Entry 8QPA (electron microscopy, 3.70 A resolution); this record covers chains L and 6 of the 17 polymer chains in the assembly.

== Chain L ==
Name: U4/U6 small nuclear ribonucleoprotein Prp31
Source organism: Homo sapiens
Reference sequence: Q8WWY3 (PRP31_HUMAN); residue numbers follow UniProt; this construct covers 1-499
Sequence (499 residues; numbered 1 to 499; the number before each row is that of its first residue):
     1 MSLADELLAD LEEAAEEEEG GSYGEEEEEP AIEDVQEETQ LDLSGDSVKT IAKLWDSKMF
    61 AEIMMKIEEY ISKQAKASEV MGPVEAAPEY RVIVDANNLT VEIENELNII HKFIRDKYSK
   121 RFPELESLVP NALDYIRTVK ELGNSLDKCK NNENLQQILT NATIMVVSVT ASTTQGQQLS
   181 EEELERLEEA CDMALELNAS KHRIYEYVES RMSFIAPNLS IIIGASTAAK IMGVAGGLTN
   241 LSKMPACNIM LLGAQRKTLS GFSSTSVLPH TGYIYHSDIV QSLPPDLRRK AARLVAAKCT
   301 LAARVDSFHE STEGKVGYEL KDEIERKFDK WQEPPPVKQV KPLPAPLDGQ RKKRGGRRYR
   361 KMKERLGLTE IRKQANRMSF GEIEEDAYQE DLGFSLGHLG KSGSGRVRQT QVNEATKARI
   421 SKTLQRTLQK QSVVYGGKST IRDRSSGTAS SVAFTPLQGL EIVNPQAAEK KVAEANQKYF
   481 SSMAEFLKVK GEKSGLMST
Not modelled in the structure: 1-51, 81-85, 433-499
Curated features (UniProtKB/Swiss-Prot):
  - motif: Arg-351 to Glu-364 (Nuclear localization signal (NLS))
  - site: Cys-247 (Interaction with U4 snRNA), His-270 (Interaction with U4 snRNA and U4atac snRNA), Arg-289 (Interaction with U4atac snRNA), Arg-293 (Interaction with U4 snRNA and U4atac snRNA), Lys-298 (Interaction with U4 snRNA and U4atac snRNA)
  - modified residue: Ser-379 (Phosphoserine), Ser-395 (Phosphoserine), Ser-432 (Phosphoserine), Lys-438 (N6-acetyllysine), Ser-439 (Phosphoserine), Thr-440 (Phosphothreonine), Ser-450 (Phosphoserine), Thr-455 (Phosphothreonine)
  - cross-link (Glycyl lysine isopeptide (Lys-Gly)): Lys-471 (interchain with G-Cter in SUMO2), Lys-478 (interchain with G-Cter in SUMO2)
  - natural variant: His-111 to Ile-114 (deletion: In RP11), Ala-194 (A194E: In RP11), Ala-216 (A216P: In RP11)
  - mutagenesis: His-270 (H270A/K: Reduces binding to the complex formed by U4 snRNA and SNU13), Arg-351 to Glu-364 (Abolishes nuclear localization)

== Chain 6 ==
Molecule: U6 snRNA
Source organism: Homo sapiens
Sequence (106 nucleotides; each row starts with the number of its first residue):
     1 GUGCUCGCUU CGGCAGCACA UAUACUAAAA UUGGAACGAU ACAGAGAAGA UUAGCAUGGC
    61 CCCUGCGCAA GGAUGACACG CAAAUUCGUG AAGCGUUCCA UAUUUU
Not modelled in the structure: 1-31, 79-106

== Interface between chain L and chain 6 ==
Pairs across the interface (28; chain L residue first):
  Leu-347(L) with A50(6), base contact
  Asp-348(L) with A50(6), sugar contact
  Gly-349(L) with A50(6), sugar contact
  Gln-350(L) with A50(6), sugar contact; U51(6), base contact
  Arg-351(L) with A50(6), hydrogen bond to the sugar; U51(6), base contact; U52(6), base contact
  Lys-352(L) with U51(6), base contact; U52(6), base contact
  Lys-353(L) with U51(6), phosphate contact; U52(6), hydrogen bond to the base; A53(6), hydrogen bond to the base
  Arg-354(L) with A53(6), base contact; G54(6), base contact
  Gly-355(L) with G54(6), hydrogen bond to the base; C55(6), base contact
  Gly-356(L) with G54(6), phosphate contact; C55(6), phosphate contact
  Arg-357(L) with C55(6), phosphate contact; U57(6), hydrogen bond to the base; G58(6), hydrogen bond to the base
  Tyr-359(L) with U52(6), hydrogen bond to the sugar; A53(6), hydrogen bond to the phosphate; G54(6), phosphate contact
  Arg-360(L) with G54(6), salt bridge to the phosphate; C55(6), salt bridge to the phosphate
  Lys-363(L) with A53(6), salt bridge to the phosphate
Other interface residues (no listed pair), chain 6 (10 interface residues in all): G49, A56

== Overview ==
14 residues of chain L face 10 of chain 6 across their interface, with 8 hydrogen bonds and 3 salt bridges.
Polar contacts include Lys-353(L)/U52(6), Lys-353(L)/A53(6) and Gly-355(L)/G54(6). UniProt lists one
mutagenesis site on chain L.
Here chain L is U4/U6 small nuclear ribonucleoprotein Prp31 and chain 6 is U6 snRNA, both from Homo sapiens.
Entry 8QPA (Cryo-EM Structure of Pre-B+5'ssLNG Complex (core part)) was determined by electron microscopy
(same publication as 8QOZ, 8QP8, 8QP9, 8QPB, 8QPE and 8QPK).
